PDB entry 5XMI | electron microscopy, 3.90 A resolution | chains C and D of the 6 polymer chains in the assembly

[Chain C (and D)]
Molecule: Vacuolar protein sorting-associated protein 4
From: Saccharomyces cerevisiae (strain ATCC 204508 / S288c)
Notes: chain D of this document is another copy of the same molecule, construct and numbering; everything in this record applies to it too
UniProt: P52917 (VPS4_YEAST); residues 1-437 here = UniProt positions 1-437
Chain sequence (437 residues; numbered 1 to 437; the number before each row is that of its first residue):
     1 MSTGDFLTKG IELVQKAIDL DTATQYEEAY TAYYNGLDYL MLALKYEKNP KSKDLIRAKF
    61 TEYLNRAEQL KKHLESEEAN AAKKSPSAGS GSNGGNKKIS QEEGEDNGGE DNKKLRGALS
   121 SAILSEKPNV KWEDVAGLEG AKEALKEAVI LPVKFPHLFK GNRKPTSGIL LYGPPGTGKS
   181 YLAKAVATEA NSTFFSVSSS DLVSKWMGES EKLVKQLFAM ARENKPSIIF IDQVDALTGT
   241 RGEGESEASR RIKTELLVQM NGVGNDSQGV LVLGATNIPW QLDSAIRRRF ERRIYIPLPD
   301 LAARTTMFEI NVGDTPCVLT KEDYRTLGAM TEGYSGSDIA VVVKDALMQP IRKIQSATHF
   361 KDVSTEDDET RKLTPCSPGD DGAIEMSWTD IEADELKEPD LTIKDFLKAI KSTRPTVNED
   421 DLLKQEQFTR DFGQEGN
Unresolved in the structure: 1-118
Sequence notes: engineered mutation Gln-233 (Glu in P52917)
Ligand contacts:
  - ATP (adenosine-5'-triphosphate), molecule 1: Asp-134, Val-135, Ala-136, Pro-175, Gly-176, Thr-177, Gly-178, Lys-179, Ser-180, Tyr-181, Gln-233, Asn-277, Met-307, Gly-336, Ser-337
  - ATP, molecule 2: Asn-261, Asn-265, Arg-289
From the paper describing this entry:
  - mutagenesis - E233Q: abolished catalytic activity on ATP (citing earlier work)
  - self-association interface (contacts with another copy of this molecule); pairs are residue here / residue on that copy: Arg-414/Asp-431, Glu-147, Leu-151, Arg-352, Trp-388
  - binding site for ATP: Asp-232, Gln-233, Asn-261, Asn-265, Asn-277, Arg-289, Met-307
  - mutagenesis - R289A: decreased binding to ATP
  - mutagenesis - N261A/N265A, R289A: decreased catalytic activity on ATP
  - catalytic residues: Arg-289
  - conformationally variable residues: Asn-261, Asn-265, Arg-289
  - mutagenesis - R325A: decreased catalytic activity on Vta1
  - mutagenesis - R325A: unchanged catalytic activity

[How chain C and chain D interact]
Residue-residue contacts (70):
  Glu-147(C) / Met-348(D)
  Glu-147(C) / Arg-352(D)  salt bridge
  Leu-151(C) / Ile-351(D)  hydrophobic
  Leu-151(C) / Gln-355(D)
  Leu-151(C) / Trp-388(D)  hydrophobic
  Phe-155(C) / Trp-388(D)  hydrophobic
  Phe-155(C) / Thr-389(D)
  His-157(C) / Ala-393(D)
  Leu-158(C) / Leu-396(D)  hydrophobic
  Asn-162(C) / Val-312(D)  hydrogen bond (side chain-backbone)
  Asn-162(C) / Gly-313(D)
  Asn-162(C) / Asp-314(D)
  Asn-162(C) / Thr-315(D)  hydrogen bond
  Asn-162(C) / Leu-347(D)
  Arg-163(C) / Leu-347(D)  hydrogen bond (side chain-backbone)
  Arg-163(C) / Met-348(D)
  Arg-163(C) / Ile-351(D)
  Arg-163(C) / Glu-398(D)  salt bridge
  Lys-164(C) / Lys-344(D)
  Lys-205(C) / Met-207(D)
  Trp-206(C) / Lys-205(D)
  Trp-206(C) / Met-207(D)
  Met-207(C) / Ser-204(D)
  Met-207(C) / Lys-205(D)
  Met-207(C) / Met-207(D)  hydrophobic
  Gly-208(C) / Ser-204(D)
  Lys-215(C) / Ser-200(D)  hydrogen bond (side chain-backbone)
  Thr-240(C) / Gln-281(D)  hydrogen bond (backbone-side chain)
  Arg-241(C) / Gln-281(D)  hydrogen bond (backbone-side chain)
  Gly-242(C) / Gln-281(D)
  Glu-247(C) / Gly-242(D)
  Glu-247(C) / Gly-244(D)
  Glu-247(C) / Glu-245(D)
  Arg-250(C) / Asp-235(D)  salt bridge
  Arg-250(C) / Ile-278(D)
  Arg-250(C) / Gln-281(D)  hydrogen bond
  Arg-251(C) / Val-203(D)
  Thr-254(C) / Ser-198(D)
  Thr-254(C) / Gln-233(D)
  Thr-254(C) / Ala-236(D)
  Glu-255(C) / Ser-199(D)
  Glu-255(C) / Ser-200(D)  hydrogen bond
  Val-258(C) / Ser-200(D)
  Val-258(C) / Asp-232(D)
  Asn-261(C) / Ser-180(D)  hydrogen bond
  Asn-261(C) / Asp-232(D)
  Ser-284(C) / Asn-418(D)
  Ala-285(C) / Pro-175(D)  hydrophobic
  Ala-285(C) / Asn-277(D)
  Arg-287(C) / Asn-418(D)
  Arg-288(C) / Pro-174(D)
  Arg-288(C) / Pro-175(D)
  Arg-288(C) / Thr-416(D)
  Arg-288(C) / Val-417(D)
  Arg-288(C) / Asn-418(D)  hydrogen bond
  Arg-288(C) / Leu-422(D)
  Glu-291(C) / Lys-344(D)
  Arg-292(C) / Asp-345(D)  salt bridge
  Thr-429(C) / Arg-414(D)
  Arg-430(C) / Arg-414(D)
  Asp-431(C) / Arg-414(D)
  Asp-431(C) / Pro-415(D)
  Phe-432(C) / Arg-414(D)
  Phe-432(C) / Thr-416(D)
  Glu-435(C) / Ser-412(D)
  Asn-437(C) / Asp-338(D)
  Asn-437(C) / Ser-412(D)
  Asn-437(C) / Thr-413(D)
  Asn-437(C) / Arg-414(D)  hydrogen bond (backbone-backbone)
  Asn-437(C) / Thr-416(D)  hydrogen bond
Other interface residues (no listed pair), chain C (43 interface residues in all): Pro-165, Thr-166, Ser-204, Glu-211, Leu-257, Gly-262, Arg-289, Gly-436
Other interface residues (no listed pair), chain D (50 interface residues in all): Gly-176, Lys-184, Asp-201, Leu-298, Val-341
From the paper, about this interface:
  - residue pairs: Asp-431(C)/Arg-414(D)

[Summary]
The interface between chain C and chain D involves 43 residues on one side and 50 on the other; the contacts
include 12 hydrogen bonds and 4 salt bridges. Among the polar pairs are Glu-147(C)/Arg-352(D),
Arg-163(C)/Glu-398(D) and Arg-250(C)/Asp-235(D). The paper describes a contact between Asp-431(C) and
Arg-414(D). The paper reports the catalytic residue Arg-289(C); N261A/N265A and R289A of chain C reduce
catalytic activity on ATP; 4 substitutions were tested in all.
Chain C and chain D are both Vacuolar protein sorting-associated protein 4 (Saccharomyces cerevisiae (strain
ATCC 204508 / S288c)); the structure, Cryo-EM Structure of the ATP-bound VPS4 mutant-E233Q hexamer (masked),
was determined by electron microscopy, deposited together with 5XMK.
